Entry 2HWY (X-ray diffraction, 2.75 A resolution); this record covers chain A.

# Chain A
Protein: Protein SMG5
From: Homo sapiens
Notes: fragment: PINc domain
Reference sequence: Q9UPR3 (SMG5_HUMAN); residue numbers follow UniProt; this construct covers 853-1016
Amino-acid sequence (164 residues; numbered 853 to 1016; the number before each row is that of its first residue):
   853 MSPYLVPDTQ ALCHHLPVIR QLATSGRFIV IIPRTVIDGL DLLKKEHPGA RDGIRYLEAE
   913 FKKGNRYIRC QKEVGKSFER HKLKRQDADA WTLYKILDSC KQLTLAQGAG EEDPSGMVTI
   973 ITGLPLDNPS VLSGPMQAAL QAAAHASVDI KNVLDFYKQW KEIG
Not modelled in the structure: 853-854, 897, 924-944, 960-975, 987-990, 1013-1016
What the authors report for this chain:
  - catalytic residues: Asp860

# In short
From the paper: the catalytic residue Asp860.
Chain A is Protein SMG5 (Homo sapiens); the structure, Structure of PIN domain of human SMG5, was determined
by X-ray diffraction, deposited together with 2HWW and 2HWX.
